PDB entry 7WUB | electron microscopy, 3.00 A resolution | chains C and D of the 12 polymer chains in the assembly

[Chain C]
Name: Transitional endoplasmic reticulum ATPase
Source organism: Homo sapiens
Notes: EC 3.6.4.6
UniProt: P55072 (TERA_HUMAN); numbering as in UniProt (aligned over 200-775)
Amino-acid sequence (576 residues; row label = number of the first residue in the row):
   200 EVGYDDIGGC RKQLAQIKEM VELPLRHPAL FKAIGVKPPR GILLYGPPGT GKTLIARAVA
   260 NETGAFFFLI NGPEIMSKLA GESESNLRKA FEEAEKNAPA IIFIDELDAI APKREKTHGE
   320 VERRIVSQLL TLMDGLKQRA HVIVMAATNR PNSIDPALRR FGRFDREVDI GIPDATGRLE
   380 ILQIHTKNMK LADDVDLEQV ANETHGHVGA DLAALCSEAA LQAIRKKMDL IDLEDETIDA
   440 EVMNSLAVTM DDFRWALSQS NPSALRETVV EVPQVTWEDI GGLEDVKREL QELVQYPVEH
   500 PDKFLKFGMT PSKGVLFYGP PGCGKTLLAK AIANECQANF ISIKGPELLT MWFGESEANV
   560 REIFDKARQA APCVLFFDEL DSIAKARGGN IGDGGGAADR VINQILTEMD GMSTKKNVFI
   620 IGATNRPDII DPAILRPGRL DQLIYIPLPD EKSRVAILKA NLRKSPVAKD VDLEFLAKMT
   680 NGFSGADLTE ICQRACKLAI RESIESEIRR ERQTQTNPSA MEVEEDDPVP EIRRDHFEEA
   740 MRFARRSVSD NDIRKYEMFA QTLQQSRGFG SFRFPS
Sequence notes: conflict Gln-712 (Glu in P55072), Thr-713 (Arg in P55072)
Curated features (UniProtKB/Swiss-Prot):
  - binding site (ATP): Pro-247 to Leu-253, Asn-348, His-384, Gly-521 to Leu-526
  - modified residue: Lys-315 (N6,N6,N6-trimethyllysine), Thr-436 (Phosphothreonine), Ser-462 (Phosphoserine), Lys-502 (N6-acetyllysine), Lys-505 (N6-acetyllysine), Lys-668 (N6-acetyllysine), Ser-702 (Phosphoserine), Lys-754 (N6-acetyllysine), Ser-770 (Phosphoserine), Ser-775 (Phosphoserine)
  - natural variant: Ala-232 (A232E: In IBMPFD1), Ile-254 (I254F: In IBMPFD1; uncertain significance), Ile-369 (I369T: In IBMPFD1; uncertain significance), Asn-387 (N387H: In IBMPFD1; uncertain significance), Asp-592 (D592N: In FTDALS6)
  - mutagenesis: Lys-251 (K251Q: Impairs ERAD degradation of HMGCR and does not inhibit interaction with RHBDD1; when associated with Q-524), Glu-305 (E305Q: Defect in ubiquitin-dependent protein degradation by the proteasome; when associated with Q-578), Lys-312 (K312A: Does not affect methylation by VCPKMT), Arg-313 (R313A: Does not affect methylation by VCPKMT), Glu-314 (E314A: Does not affect methylation by VCPKMT; Strongly impairs methylation by VCPKMT), Lys-315 (K315L/Q/R: Abolishes methylation by VCPKMT), Thr-316 (T316A: Does not affect methylation by VCPKMT), His-317 (H317A: Does not affect methylation by VCPKMT), Gly-318 (G318A: Does not affect methylation by VCPKMT), Lys-524 (K524A: Impairs catalytic activity of RNF19A toward SOD1 mutant. Does not inhibit interaction with RHBDD1; when associated with A-251; K524Q: Impairs ERAD degradation of HMGCR ...), Glu-578 (E578Q: Does not inhibit interaction with RHBDD1. Increased interaction with CAV1 and UBXN6. Impaired autophagic function. Defect in ubiquitin-dependent protein degradation by the proteasome ...)
Residues lining bound ligands:
  - ADP (adenosine-5'-diphosphate): Asp-205, Ile-206, Gly-207, Gly-208, Pro-246, Pro-247, Gly-248, Thr-249, Gly-250, Lys-251, Thr-252, Leu-253, Asp-304, Ile-380, Ile-383, His-384, Gly-408, Ala-409
  - Y6Y (3-[3-cyclopentylsulfanyl-5-[[3-methyl-4-(4-methylsulfonylphenyl)phenoxy]methyl]-1,2,4-triazol-4-yl]pyridine), molecule 1: Gln-398, Glu-402, Arg-453, Lys-663
  - Y6Y, molecule 2: Leu-492, Val-493, Pro-496, Val-497, Pro-500, Phe-503, Leu-504, Gly-507, Met-508, Thr-509, Pro-510, Ser-511, Lys-512, Cys-535, Ala-537, Pro-571, Cys-572, Val-573, Lys-615, Asn-616, Phe-618

[Chain D]
Name: Transitional endoplasmic reticulum ATPase
Source organism: Homo sapiens
Notes: EC 3.6.4.6
UniProt: P55072 (TERA_HUMAN); residue numbers follow UniProt; this construct covers 200-775
Amino-acid sequence (576 residues; each row starts with the number of its first residue):
   200 EVGYDDIGGC RKQLAQIKEM VELPLRHPAL FKAIGVKPPR GILLYGPPGT GKTLIARAVA
   260 NETGAFFFLI NGPEIMSKLA GESESNLRKA FEEAEKNAPA IIFIDELDAI APKREKTHGE
   320 VERRIVSQLL TLMDGLKQRA HVIVMAATNR PNSIDPALRR FGRFDREVDI GIPDATGRLE
   380 ILQIHTKNMK LADDVDLEQV ANETHGHVGA DLAALCSEAA LQAIRKKMDL IDLEDETIDA
   440 EVMNSLAVTM DDFRWALSQS NPSALRETVV EVPQVTWEDI GGLEDVKREL QELVQYPVEH
   500 PDKFLKFGMT PSKGVLFYGP PGCGKTLLAK AIANECQANF ISIKGPELLT MWFGESEANV
   560 REIFDKARQA APCVLFFDEL DSIAKARGGN IGDGGGAADR VINQILTEMD GMSTKKNVFI
   620 IGATNRPDII DPAILRPGRL DQLIYIPLPD EKSRVAILKA NLRKSPVAKD VDLEFLAKMT
   680 NGFSGADLTE ICQRACKLAI RESIESEIRR ERERQTNPSA MEVEEDDPVP EIRRDHFEEA
   740 MRFARRSVSD NDIRKYEMFA QTLQQSRGFG SFRFPS
Unresolved in the structure: 520
Curated features (UniProtKB/Swiss-Prot):
  - binding site (ATP): Pro-247 to Leu-253, Asn-348, His-384, Gly-521 to Leu-526
  - modified residue: Lys-315 (N6,N6,N6-trimethyllysine), Thr-436 (Phosphothreonine), Ser-462 (Phosphoserine), Lys-502 (N6-acetyllysine), Lys-505 (N6-acetyllysine), Lys-668 (N6-acetyllysine), Ser-702 (Phosphoserine), Lys-754 (N6-acetyllysine), Ser-770 (Phosphoserine), Ser-775 (Phosphoserine)
  - natural variant: Ala-232 (A232E: In IBMPFD1), Ile-254 (I254F: In IBMPFD1; uncertain significance), Ile-369 (I369T: In IBMPFD1; uncertain significance), Asn-387 (N387H: In IBMPFD1; uncertain significance), Asp-592 (D592N: In FTDALS6)
  - mutagenesis: Lys-251 (K251Q: Impairs ERAD degradation of HMGCR and does not inhibit interaction with RHBDD1; when associated with Q-524), Glu-305 (E305Q: Defect in ubiquitin-dependent protein degradation by the proteasome; when associated with Q-578), Lys-312 (K312A: Does not affect methylation by VCPKMT), Arg-313 (R313A: Does not affect methylation by VCPKMT), Glu-314 (E314A: Does not affect methylation by VCPKMT; Strongly impairs methylation by VCPKMT), Lys-315 (K315L/Q/R: Abolishes methylation by VCPKMT), Thr-316 (T316A: Does not affect methylation by VCPKMT), His-317 (H317A: Does not affect methylation by VCPKMT), Gly-318 (G318A: Does not affect methylation by VCPKMT), Lys-524 (K524A: Impairs catalytic activity of RNF19A toward SOD1 mutant. Does not inhibit interaction with RHBDD1; when associated with A-251; K524Q: Impairs ERAD degradation of HMGCR ...), Glu-578 (E578Q: Does not inhibit interaction with RHBDD1. Increased interaction with CAV1 and UBXN6. Impaired autophagic function. Defect in ubiquitin-dependent protein degradation by the proteasome ...)
Residues lining bound ligands:
  - ADP (adenosine-5'-diphosphate): Asp-205, Ile-206, Gly-207, Gly-208, Pro-246, Pro-247, Gly-248, Thr-249, Gly-250, Lys-251, Thr-252, Leu-253, Asp-304, Ile-380, Ile-383, His-384, Gly-408, Ala-409
  - Y6Y (3-[3-cyclopentylsulfanyl-5-[[3-methyl-4-(4-methylsulfonylphenyl)phenoxy]methyl]-1,2,4-triazol-4-yl]pyridine), molecule 1: Gln-398, Glu-402, Arg-453, Lys-663
  - Y6Y, molecule 2: Leu-492, Val-493, Pro-496, Val-497, Pro-500, Phe-503, Leu-504, Gly-507, Met-508, Thr-509, Pro-510, Ser-511, Lys-512, Cys-535, Ala-537, Pro-571, Cys-572, Val-573, Lys-615, Asn-616, Phe-618

[Interface between chain C and chain D]
Contacting residue pairs - 117 pairs, chain C then chain D:
  Glu-218(C) / Arg-424(D)
  Leu-222(C) / Leu-420(D)  hydrophobic
  Leu-222(C) / Ile-423(D)  hydrophobic
  His-226(C) / Glu-433(D)
  Ala-228(C) / Glu-435(D)
  Leu-229(C) / Met-427(D)  hydrophobic
  Leu-229(C) / Ile-437(D)  hydrophobic
  Phe-230(C) / Leu-420(D)  hydrophobic
  Val-235(C) / Ser-416(D)
  Val-235(C) / Leu-420(D)  hydrophobic
  Lys-236(C) / Ala-412(D)
  Lys-236(C) / Ala-413(D)
  Lys-236(C) / Ser-416(D)  hydrogen bond (backbone-side chain)
  Glu-319(C) / Val-320(D)
  Arg-322(C) / Lys-312(D)
  Arg-322(C) / His-317(D)
  Arg-322(C) / Glu-321(D)  salt bridge
  Arg-323(C) / Leu-278(D)
  Arg-323(C) / Ala-279(D)
  Ser-326(C) / Pro-272(D)
  Ser-326(C) / Met-275(D)
  Ser-326(C) / Ser-276(D)
  Gln-327(C) / Ser-276(D)
  Thr-330(C) / Pro-272(D)
  Thr-330(C) / Glu-273(D)
  Thr-330(C) / Ser-276(D)
  Arg-359(C) / Pro-247(D)
  Arg-359(C) / Glu-305(D)  salt bridge
  Phe-360(C) / Pro-247(D)
  Phe-360(C) / Ala-409(D)  hydrophobic
  Phe-360(C) / Asp-410(D)
  Phe-360(C) / Ser-462(D)
  Arg-362(C) / Glu-305(D)  salt bridge
  Arg-365(C) / Glu-417(D)  salt bridge
  Glu-491(C) / Lys-696(D)
  Glu-491(C) / Arg-700(D)  salt bridge
  Tyr-495(C) / Ile-703(D)  hydrophobic
  Tyr-495(C) / Glu-704(D)  hydrogen bond
  His-499(C) / Ile-703(D)
  His-499(C) / Ile-707(D)
  Lys-502(C) / Ile-699(D)
  Lys-502(C) / Ile-703(D)
  Lys-502(C) / Glu-706(D)
  Phe-503(C) / Ile-699(D)  hydrophobic
  Leu-504(C) / Arg-453(D)
  Lys-505(C) / Pro-665(D)
  Lys-505(C) / Asp-726(D)
  Lys-505(C) / Pro-729(D)  hydrogen bond (side chain-backbone)
  Phe-506(C) / Ser-664(D)  hydrogen bond (backbone-side chain)
  Phe-506(C) / Pro-665(D)
  Phe-506(C) / Ala-698(D)  hydrophobic
  Phe-506(C) / Ile-699(D)  hydrophobic
  Phe-506(C) / Val-728(D)
  Phe-506(C) / Ile-731(D)  hydrophobic
  Gly-507(C) / Ser-664(D)
  Met-508(C) / Gln-692(D)
  Met-508(C) / Cys-695(D)
  Met-508(C) / Lys-696(D)  hydrogen bond (side chain-backbone)
  Met-508(C) / Ile-699(D)  hydrophobic
  Arg-560(C) / Arg-465(D)
  Asp-564(C) / Arg-465(D)  salt bridge
  Arg-567(C) / Asn-460(D)
  Gln-568(C) / Asn-460(D)
  Gly-593(C) / Arg-586(D)
  Gly-593(C) / Gly-587(D)
  Gly-593(C) / Gly-591(D)
  Gly-594(C) / Ala-585(D)
  Gly-594(C) / Arg-586(D)
  Gly-594(C) / Gly-587(D)
  Gly-595(C) / Lys-584(D)  hydrogen bond (backbone-backbone)
  Gly-595(C) / Ala-585(D)  hydrogen bond (backbone-backbone)
  Gly-595(C) / Gly-587(D)
  Ala-597(C) / Phe-552(D)
  Ala-597(C) / Ala-585(D)  hydrophobic
  Asp-598(C) / Phe-552(D)
  Arg-599(C) / Phe-552(D)  hydrogen bond (side chain-backbone)
  Asn-602(C) / Pro-545(D)  hydrogen bond (side chain-backbone)
  Asn-602(C) / Leu-548(D)
  Asn-602(C) / Thr-549(D)  hydrogen bond
  Gln-603(C) / Thr-549(D)  hydrogen bond
  Thr-606(C) / Pro-545(D)
  Thr-606(C) / Thr-549(D)
  Glu-607(C) / Arg-465(D)  salt bridge
  Asp-609(C) / Pro-545(D)
  Gly-610(C) / Leu-464(D)
  Thr-613(C) / Leu-464(D)
  Lys-614(C) / Ser-457(D)  hydrogen bond (side chain-backbone)
  Lys-614(C) / Asn-460(D)  hydrogen bond
  Asn-616(C) / Ser-457(D)
  Arg-635(C) / Glu-578(D)  salt bridge
  Gln-641(C) / Lys-696(D)
  Thr-761(C) / Arg-744(D)  hydrogen bond (backbone-side chain)
  Leu-762(C) / Arg-744(D)
  Gln-763(C) / Arg-744(D)  hydrogen bond (backbone-side chain)
  Gln-764(C) / Arg-741(D)
  Gln-764(C) / Phe-742(D)
  Gln-764(C) / Ala-743(D)
  Ser-765(C) / Ala-743(D)  hydrogen bond (side chain-backbone)
  Ser-765(C) / Arg-744(D)
  Ser-765(C) / Arg-745(D)
  Phe-768(C) / Met-678(D)
  Phe-768(C) / Phe-682(D)  hydrophobic
  Phe-768(C) / Met-740(D)  hydrophobic
  Phe-771(C) / Phe-674(D)  hydrophobic
  Phe-771(C) / Leu-675(D)  hydrophobic
  Phe-771(C) / Met-678(D)  hydrophobic
  Phe-771(C) / Met-740(D)  hydrophobic
  Arg-772(C) / Phe-674(D)
  Phe-773(C) / Val-670(D)  hydrophobic
  Phe-773(C) / Asp-671(D)
  Phe-773(C) / Phe-674(D)  hydrophobic
  Phe-773(C) / Arg-733(D)
  Phe-773(C) / Phe-736(D)  hydrophobic
  Phe-773(C) / Glu-737(D)  hydrogen bond (backbone-side chain)
  Pro-774(C) / Phe-674(D)
  Pro-774(C) / Arg-733(D)
  Ser-775(C) / Arg-733(D)  hydrogen bond
Interface residues without a listed pair, chain C (67 interface residues in all): Ala-232, Ile-233, Leu-329, Asp-333, Thr-509, Arg-638, Gly-769
Interface residues without a listed pair, chain D (85 interface residues in all): Gly-248, Asn-270, Lys-277, Asp-304, Gly-318, Asp-431, Asp-434, Thr-436, Met-442, Gly-553, Asn-680, Ser-702, Glu-730

[Summary]
The interface between chain C and chain D involves 67 residues on one side and 85 on the other, with 18
hydrogen bonds and 8 salt bridges. Among the polar pairs are Arg-322(C)/Glu-321(D), Arg-359(C)/Glu-305(D) and
Arg-362(C)/Glu-305(D).
Chain C is Transitional endoplasmic reticulum ATPase and chain D is Transitional endoplasmic reticulum ATPase,
both from Homo sapiens; the structure, Cryo-EM structure of dodecamer P97, was determined by electron
microscopy.
